8HJ2 - chains N and A of the 5 polymer chains in the assembly; structure by electron microscopy, 3.80 A resolution.

# Chain N
Molecule: Nb35
From: Homo sapiens
Sequence (149 residues; each row starts with the number of its first residue; numbers below 1 keep their minus sign (Met-22 is residue -22)):
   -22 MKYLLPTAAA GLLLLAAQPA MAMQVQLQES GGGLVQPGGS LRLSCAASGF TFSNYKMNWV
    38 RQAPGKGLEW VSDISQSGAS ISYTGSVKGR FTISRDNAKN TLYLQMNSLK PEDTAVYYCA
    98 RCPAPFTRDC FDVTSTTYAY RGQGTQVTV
Unresolved in the structure: -22 to 0
Disulfide bonds: Cys22-Cys96, Cys99-Cys107

# Chain A
Molecule: Guanine nucleotide-binding protein G(s) subunit alpha isoforms short
From: Homo sapiens
Reference sequence: P63092 (GNAS2_HUMAN); aligned in 2 segments with insertions or deletions, so no single offset holds: 5-195 ~ UniProt 5-64; 204-371 ~ UniProt 204-381
Sequence (249 residues; row label = number of the first residue in the row; note: 131 numbers in that range are skipped by the numbering (no residue carries them; nothing is unmodelled there)):
     5 GNSKTEDQRN EEKAQREANK KIEKQLQKDK QVYRATHRLL LLGADNSGKS TIVKQMRIL
   195 HGGSGGSGGT SGIFETKFQV DKVNFHMFDV GGQRDERRKW IQCFNDVTAI IFVVDSSDYN
   255 RLQEALNLFK SIWNNRWLRT ISVILFLNKQ DLLAEKVLAG KSKIEDYFPE FARYTTPEDA
   315 TPEPGEDPRV TRAKYFIRDE FLRISTASGD GRHYCYPHFT CAVDTENARR IFNDCRDSVL
   375 ARYLDEINLL
Unresolved in the structure: 5-8, 195-200
Sequence notes: engineered mutation Asp49 (Gly in P63092), Asn50 (Glu in P63092), Asp249 (Ala in P63092), Asp252 (Ser in P63092), Ala362 (Ile372 in P63092), Ile365 (Val375 in P63092); linker (196-203); expression tag (372-384)

# Interface between chain N and chain A
Contacting residue pairs (23; chain N residue first):
  Leu45(N) with Glu258(A)
  Trp47(N) with Gln257(A); Asn261(A)
  Thr61(N) with Gln257(A)
  Gly62(N) with Tyr301(A); Pro303(A)
  Ser63(N) with Tyr301(A)
  Lys65(N) with Pro303(A); Glu304(A), salt bridge
  Pro100(N) with Arg232(A)
  Arg105(N) with Asn268(A)
  Asp106(N) with Ser265(A); Asn268(A); Asn269(A)
  Cys107(N) with Ser265(A)
  Phe108(N) with Arg231(A); Arg232(A); Ser265(A)
  Thr111(N) with Glu230(A)
  Ser112(N) with Asp229(A)
  Thr114(N) with Glu230(A)
  Tyr115(N) with Glu230(A)
  Tyr117(N) with Arg232(A)
Interface residues without a listed pair, chain N (18 interface residues in all): Glu46, Ser59
Interface residues without a listed pair, chain A (17 interface residues in all): Arg228, Ile235, Lys264, Asp300

# Overview
18 residues of chain N face 17 of chain A across their interface, with 1 salt bridge. Its one salt-bridged
contact is Lys65(N)-Glu304(A).
Chain N is Nb35 and chain A is Guanine nucleotide-binding protein G(s) subunit alpha isoforms short, both from
Homo sapiens; the structure, GPR21 wt with G15 complex, was determined by electron microscopy (same
publication as 8HJ1, 8HIX and 8HJ0).
